3AKI - chain A; structure by X-ray diffraction, 2.00 A resolution.

Chain A:
Protein: Putative secreted alpha L-arabinofuranosidase II
Source organism: Streptomyces avermitilis
Notes: EC 3.2.1.55
UniProt: Q82P90 (Q82P90_STRAW); residues 1-454 here correspond to UniProt positions 28-481 (UniProt number = residue number + 27)
Chain sequence (468 residues; numbered 0 to 467; the number before each row is that of its first residue; numbering starts at 0):
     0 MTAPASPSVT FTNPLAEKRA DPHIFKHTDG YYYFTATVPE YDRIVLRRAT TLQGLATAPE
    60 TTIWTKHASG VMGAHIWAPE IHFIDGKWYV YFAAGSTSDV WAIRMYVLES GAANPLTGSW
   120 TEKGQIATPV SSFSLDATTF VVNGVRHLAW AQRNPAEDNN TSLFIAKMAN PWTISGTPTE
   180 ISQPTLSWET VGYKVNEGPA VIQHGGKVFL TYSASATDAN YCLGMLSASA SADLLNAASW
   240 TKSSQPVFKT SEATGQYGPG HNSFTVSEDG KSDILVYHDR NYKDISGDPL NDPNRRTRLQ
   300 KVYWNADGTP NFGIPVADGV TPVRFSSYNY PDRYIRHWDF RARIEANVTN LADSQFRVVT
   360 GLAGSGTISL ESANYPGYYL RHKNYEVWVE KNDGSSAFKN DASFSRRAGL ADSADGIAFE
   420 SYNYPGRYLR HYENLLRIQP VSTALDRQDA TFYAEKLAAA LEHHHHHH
Disordered / not traced: 0-7, 456-467
Construct notes: expression tag (0, 455-467)
UniProt features mapped onto this chain:
  - active site: Asp20 (Proton acceptor), Glu196 (Proton donor)
  - binding site (substrate): Asn159, His260, Arg294, His336 to Phe339, Asp352, His430 to Asn433, Asp448
  - site: Asp135 (Important for catalytic activity, responsible for pKa modulation of the active site Glu and correct orientation of both the proton donor and substrate)
Bound ions: Na+ near Glu79 (its only coordinating residue here)
Small-molecule neighbours:
  - AH8 ((2R,3R,4R,5S)-2-azido-5-(hydroxymethyl)oxolane-3,4-diol), molecule 1: Trp76, Trp100, Phe132, Leu134, Asn159, Tyr192, Val194, Glu196, Ala215, Thr216
  - AH8, molecule 2: Asn328, Tyr329, Arg429, His430, Tyr431, Glu432, Asn433, Leu444, Asp448
  - AH8, molecule 3: Arg335, His336, Trp337, Asp338, Phe339, Asn349, Asp352, Asn373, Tyr374
  - AH8, molecule 4: His381, Lys382, Asn383, Tyr384, Asp400, Asn422, Tyr423, Ile437
What the authors report for this chain:
  - catalytic residues: Asp20, Asp135
  - mutagenesis - D20A, D135A, D135N, E196A: abolished catalytic activity
  - mutagenesis - D20N: decreased catalytic activity
  - mutagenesis - N159A, N159L: increased catalytic activity
  - mutagenesis - N159A, N159L, Y192A, L289A: decreased catalytic activity on alpha-1,5-linked l-arabinofuranobiose
  - mutagenesis - Y192A, L289A: increased catalytic activity on alpha-1,2-linked l-arabinofuranobiose
  - specificity-determining residues: Asn159, Tyr192, Leu289

Overview:
Ligands of chain A: 4 copies of compound AH8. UniProt lists active-site residues Asp20 and Glu196 and 13
substrate-binding residues. The paper reports catalytic residues Asp20 and Asp135; D20A, D135A and D135N,
among others, abolish catalytic activity; 9 substitutions were tested in all.
Chain A is Putative secreted alpha L-arabinofuranosidase II (Streptomyces avermitilis); the structure, Crystal
structure of exo-1,5-alpha-L-arabinofuranosidase complexed with alpha-L-arabinofuranosyl azido, was determined
by X-ray diffraction together with 3AKF, 3AKG and 3AKH from the same study.
